7RFP - chains H and L of the 6 polymer chains in the assembly; structure by electron microscopy, 4.40 A resolution (low resolution: residue-level contacts below are approximate; hydrogen-bond / salt-bridge calls are withheld).

== Chain H ==
Molecule: DTA-1 (heavy chain)
Source organism: Mus musculus
Chain sequence (465 residues; row label = number of the first residue in the row):
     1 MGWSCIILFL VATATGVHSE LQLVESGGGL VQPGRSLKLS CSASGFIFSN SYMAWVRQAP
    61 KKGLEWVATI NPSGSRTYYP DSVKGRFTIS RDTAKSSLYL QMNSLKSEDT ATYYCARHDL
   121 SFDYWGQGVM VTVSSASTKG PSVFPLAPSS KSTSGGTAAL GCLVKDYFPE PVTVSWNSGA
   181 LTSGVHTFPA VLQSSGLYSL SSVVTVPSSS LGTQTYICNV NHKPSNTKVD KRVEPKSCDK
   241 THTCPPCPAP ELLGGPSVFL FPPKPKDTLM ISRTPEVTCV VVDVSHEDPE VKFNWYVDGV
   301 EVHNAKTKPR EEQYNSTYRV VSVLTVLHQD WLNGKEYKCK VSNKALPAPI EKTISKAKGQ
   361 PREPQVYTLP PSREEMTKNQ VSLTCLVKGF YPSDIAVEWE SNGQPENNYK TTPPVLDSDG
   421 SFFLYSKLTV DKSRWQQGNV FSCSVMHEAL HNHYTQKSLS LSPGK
Not modelled in the structure: 1-20, 239-465
Disulfides: C41-C115, C162-C218

== Chain L ==
Molecule: DTA-1 (light chain)
Source organism: Mus musculus
Chain sequence (240 residues; row label = number of the first residue in the row):
     1 MGWSCIILFL VATATGVHSQ FTLTQPKSVS GSLRSTITIP CDRSSGGIRD SYVSWYQQHL
    61 GRPPLNVIYA DDQRPSEVSD RFSGSIDSSS NSASLTITNL QMDDEADYFC QSYDSDFDVY
   121 IFGGGTKLTV LGQRTVAAPS VFIFPPSDEQ LKSGTASVVC LLNNFYPREA KVQWKVDNAL
   181 QSGNSQESVT EQDSKDSTYS LSSTLTLSKA DYEKHKVYAC EVTHQGLSSP VTKSFNRGEC
Not modelled in the structure: 1-19
Disulfides: C41-C110, C160-C220

== How chain H and chain L interact ==
Cross-chain cystine bridges: C238(H)-C240(L)
Contacting residue pairs - 10 pairs, chain H then chain L:
  L64(H) - F122(L)
  Y79(H) - V119(L)
  P80(H) - V119(L)
  S121(H) - Y69(L)
  F122(H) - N66(L)
  G126(H) - P63(L)
  F188(H) - S188(L)
  P189(H) - S188(L)
  S237(H) - C240(L)
  C238(H) - C240(L)  disulfide
Other interface residues (no listed pair), chain H (19 interface residues in all): W66, L120, D123, W125, P145, L146, A159, H186, K236
Other interface residues (no listed pair), chain L (15 interface residues in all): S54, P64, Y120, G123, F142, F144, S147, S200

== In short ==
19 residues of chain H and 15 residues of chain L are in contact, with 1 disulfide bond.
Chain H is DTA-1 (heavy chain) and chain L is DTA-1 (light chain), both from Mus musculus; the structure,
Mouse GITR (mGITR) with DTA-1 Fab fragment, was determined by electron microscopy.
